Entry 4E7R (X-ray diffraction, 2.25 A resolution); this record covers chains L and H of the 3 polymer chains in the assembly.

Chain L:
Protein: Thrombin light chain
Organism: Homo sapiens
Notes: EC 3.4.21.5
UniProt: P00734 (THRB_HUMAN); the construct lacks a stretch of the UniProt sequence, so the offset changes along the chain: -4 to 0 = UniProt 328-332; 1-14 = UniProt 336-349; 15-17 = UniProt 361-363
Sequence (36 residues; numbered -4 to 17 plus 14 insertion-coded residues; the number before each row is that of its first residue; a row labelled like 14A-14K holds insertion residues (14A, then the next letters in order); numbers below 1 keep their minus sign (Thr-4 is residue -4)):
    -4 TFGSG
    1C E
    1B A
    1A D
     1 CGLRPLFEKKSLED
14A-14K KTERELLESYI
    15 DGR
Unresolved in the structure: -4 to 0, 15-17
UniProt features mapped onto this chain:
  - site: Arg17 (Cleavage)

Chain H:
Protein: Thrombin heavy chain
Organism: Homo sapiens
Notes: EC 3.4.21.5
UniProt: P00734 (THRB_HUMAN); the construct lacks a stretch of the UniProt sequence and is renumbered around it, so the offset changes along the chain: 16-36 = UniProt 364-384; 37-60 = UniProt 386-409; 61-77 = UniProt 419-435; 78-97 = UniProt 437-456; 7 more segments
Sequence (259 residues; row label = number of the first residue in the row; note: 4 numbers in that range are skipped by the numbering (no residue carries them; nothing is unmodelled there); a row labelled like 60A-60I holds insertion residues (60A, then the next letters in order)):
    16 IVEGSDAEIGMSPWQVMLFRK
   36A S
    37 PQELLCGASLISDRWVLTAAHCLL
60A-60I YPPWDKNFT
    61 ENDLLVRIGKHSRTRYE
   77A R
    78 NIEKISMLEKIYIHPRYNWR
   97A E
    98 NLDRDIALMKLKKPVAFSDYIHPVCLPDRETA
129A-129C ASL
   130 LQAGYKGRVTGWGNLKE
146A-146H TWTANVGK
   150 GQPSVLQVVNLPIVERPVCKDSTRIRITDNMFCAG
  184A Y
   185 KP
186A-186D DEGK
   187 RGDACEGDSGGPFVMKSP
204A-204B FN
   205 NRWYQMGIVSWGE
   219 GCD
  221A R
   222 DGKYGFYTHVFRLKKWIQKVIDQFGE
Unresolved in the structure: 146A-146H, 247
Disulfides: Cys42-Cys58, Cys168-Cys182, Cys191-Cys220
Glycans and other covalent adducts: N-acetylglucosamine (NAG) linked to Asn60G
Metal / ion sites: Na+ site 1: Lys169, Thr172; Na+ site 2: Arg221A, Lys224
Small-molecule neighbours: 0NW (3-[(2S)-3-[4-(2-aminoethyl)piperidin-1-yl]-2-{[(2',4'-dichlorobiphenyl-3-yl)sulfonyl]amino}-3-oxopropyl]benzenecarboximidamide): His57, Tyr60A, Trp60D, Glu97A, Asn98, Leu99, Ile174, Asp189, Ala190, Cys191, Glu192, Ser195, Val213, Ser214, Trp215, Gly216, Glu217, Gly219, Cys220, Gly226, Phe227
UniProt features mapped onto this chain:
  - region: Ala183 to Val200 (High affinity receptor-binding region which is also known as the TP508 peptide)
  - active site (Charge relay system): His57, Asp102, Ser195
  - glycosylation: Asn60G (N-linked (GlcNAc...) (complex) asparagine)

How chain L and chain H interact:
Inter-chain disulfides: Cys1(L)-Cys122(H)
Residue-residue contacts - 58 pairs, chain L then chain H:
  Cys1(L) - Pro120(H)
  Cys1(L) - Val121(H)
  Cys1(L) - Cys122(H)  disulfide
  Cys1(L) - Arg206(H)  hydrogen bond (backbone-side chain)
  Asp1A(L) - His119(H)  salt bridge
  Asp1A(L) - Arg206(H)
  Ala1B(L) - Arg206(H)  hydrogen bond (backbone-side chain)
  Gly2(L) - Trp29(H)
  Gly2(L) - Pro120(H)  hydrogen bond (backbone-backbone)
  Gly2(L) - Cys122(H)  hydrogen bond (backbone-side chain)
  Gly2(L) - Arg206(H)
  Gly2(L) - Trp207(H)  hydrogen bond (backbone-backbone)
  Leu3(L) - His119(H)  hydrogen bond (backbone-side chain)
  Leu3(L) - Asn205(H)
  Leu3(L) - Arg206(H)
  Arg4(L) - Gly25(H)
  Arg4(L) - Met26(H)  hydrogen bond (side chain-backbone)
  Arg4(L) - Pro28(H)
  Arg4(L) - Trp29(H)
  Arg4(L) - Arg137(H)
  Arg4(L) - Trp207(H)
  Pro5(L) - Ser115(H)
  Pro5(L) - Asp116(H)
  Pro5(L) - His119(H)
  Leu6(L) - Ile24(H)
  Leu6(L) - Asp116(H)
  Phe7(L) - Glu23(H)
  Phe7(L) - Ile24(H)
  Phe7(L) - Gly25(H)
  Phe7(L) - Met26(H)  hydrophobic
  Glu8(L) - Lys202(H)  salt bridge
  Glu8(L) - Asn205(H)
  Glu8(L) - Trp207(H)  hydrogen bond
  Asp14(L) - Glu23(H)
  Asp14(L) - Met26(H)
  Asp14(L) - Arg137(H)  salt bridge
  Lys14A(L) - Glu23(H)  hydrogen bond (backbone-side chain)
  Thr14B(L) - Arg137(H)  hydrogen bond
  Thr14B(L) - Asn159(H)  hydrogen bond
  Glu14C(L) - Arg137(H)
  Glu14C(L) - Lys202(H)  salt bridge
  Glu14E(L) - Lys135(H)  salt bridge
  Glu14E(L) - Asn159(H)  hydrogen bond
  Glu14E(L) - Tyr184A(H)  hydrogen bond
  Glu14E(L) - Lys186D(H)  salt bridge
  Leu14F(L) - Lys135(H)
  Leu14F(L) - Asn159(H)
  Leu14F(L) - Trp207(H)  hydrophobic
  Leu14G(L) - Pro204(H)  hydrophobic
  Ser14I(L) - Gly133(H)
  Ser14I(L) - Tyr134(H)
  Ser14I(L) - Lys135(H)  hydrogen bond (side chain-backbone)
  Tyr14J(L) - Tyr134(H)  hydrophobic
  Tyr14J(L) - Lys135(H)  hydrogen bond (side chain-backbone)
  Tyr14J(L) - Met201(H)
  Tyr14J(L) - Lys202(H)
  Tyr14J(L) - Pro204(H)
  Ile14K(L) - Tyr134(H)
Also at the interface, not in a pair above, chain L (22 interface residues in all): Glu1C, Lys9
Also at the interface, not in a pair above, chain H (28 interface residues in all): Ile47, Tyr117, Gly136

In short:
Chain L and chain H form an interface of 22 and 28 residues respectively, with 1 disulfide bond, 15 hydrogen
bonds and 6 salt bridges. Among the polar pairs are Asp1A(L)-His119(H), Glu8(L)-Lys202(H) and
Glu14E(L)-Lys135(H). Bound to chain H: compound 0NW. Covalently linked N-acetylglucosamine: at Asn60G(H).
Chain L is Thrombin light chain and chain H is Thrombin heavy chain, both from Homo sapiens; the structure,
Thrombin in complex with 3-amidinophenylalanine inhibitor, was determined by X-ray diffraction.
